Entry 5W6J (X-ray diffraction, 1.78 A resolution); this record covers chains A and P of the 3 polymer chains in the assembly.

# Chain A (and P)
Name: Glucose-1-phosphate adenylyltransferase
Organism: Rhizobium radiobacter
Notes: EC 2.7.7.27; chain P of this document is another copy of the same molecule, construct and numbering; everything in this record applies to it too
UniProt: P39669 (GLGC_RHIRD); residues 2-421 here correspond to UniProt positions 1-420 (UniProt number = residue number - 1)
Sequence (420 residues; numbered 2 to 421; the number before each row is that of its first residue):
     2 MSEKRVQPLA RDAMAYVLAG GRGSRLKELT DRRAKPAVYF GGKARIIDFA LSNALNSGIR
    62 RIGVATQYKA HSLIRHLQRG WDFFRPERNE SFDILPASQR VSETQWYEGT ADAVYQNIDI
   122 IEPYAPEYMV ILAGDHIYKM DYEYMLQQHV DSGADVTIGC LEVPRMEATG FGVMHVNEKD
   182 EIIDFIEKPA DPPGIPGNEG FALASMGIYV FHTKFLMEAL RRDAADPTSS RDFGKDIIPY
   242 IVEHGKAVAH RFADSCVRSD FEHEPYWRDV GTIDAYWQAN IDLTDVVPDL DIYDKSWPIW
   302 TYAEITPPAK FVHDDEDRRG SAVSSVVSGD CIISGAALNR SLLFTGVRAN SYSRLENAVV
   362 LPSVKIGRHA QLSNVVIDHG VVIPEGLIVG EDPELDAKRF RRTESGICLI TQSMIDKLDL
Not modelled in the structure: 2-3, 101-103 (chain P: 2-6, 99-104)
Differences from the reference sequence: conflict L221 (Val220 in P39669)
Swiss-Prot annotation at these positions:
  - binding site (alpha-D-glucose 1-phosphate): Y108, G173, E188, K189, S206
From the paper describing this entry:
  - binding site for sulfate ion: R46
  - conformationally variable residues (loop rearrangement, order/disorder transition): K44, P97 to A98, A226 to D237
  - mutagenesis - K44A: abolished catalytic activity
  - mutagenesis - K44A: decreased catalytic activity on Fru6P
  - mutagenesis - K44A: decreased stability
  - mutagenesis - P97A: abolished catalytic activity on Fru6P
  - mutagenesis - G330D: increased catalytic activity
  - mutagenesis - G330D: increased stability
  - catalytic residues: R26 (citing earlier work)
  - allosteric site: R46 (citing earlier work)

# How chain A and chain P interact
Residue-residue contacts (63):
  K44(A) - I306(P)
  K44(A) - T307(P)  hydrogen bond (side chain-backbone)
  L284(A) - K311(P)  hydrogen bond (backbone-side chain)
  T285(A) - K311(P)
  D286(A) - K311(P)  hydrogen bond (backbone-side chain)
  V287(A) - V313(P)  hydrophobic
  V287(A) - H314(P)
  P289(A) - K311(P)
  I293(A) - P308(P)
  Y294(A) - P308(P)  hydrophobic
  Y294(A) - P309(P)  hydrogen bond (side chain-backbone)
  Y294(A) - K311(P)
  Y294(A) - D331(P)
  Y294(A) - I333(P)  hydrophobic
  K296(A) - D331(P)  salt bridge
  W301(A) - I306(P)  hydrophobic
  T302(A) - I306(P)
  A304(A) - I306(P)  hydrophobic
  I306(A) - W301(P)  hydrophobic
  I306(A) - T302(P)
  I306(A) - A304(P)  hydrophobic
  P308(A) - I293(P)
  P308(A) - Y294(P)  hydrophobic
  P309(A) - Y294(P)  hydrogen bond (backbone-side chain)
  P309(A) - V327(P)  hydrophobic
  P309(A) - V328(P)
  A310(A) - V327(P)
  A310(A) - V328(P)  hydrogen bond (backbone-backbone)
  K311(A) - L284(P)
  K311(A) - T285(P)
  K311(A) - D286(P)  hydrogen bond (side chain-backbone)
  K311(A) - Y294(P)
  K311(A) - S326(P)
  K311(A) - V327(P)
  F312(A) - F312(P)  hydrophobic
  F312(A) - A323(P)
  F312(A) - S325(P)  hydrogen bond (backbone-backbone)
  F312(A) - S326(P)  hydrogen bond (backbone-backbone)
  V313(A) - V287(P)  hydrophobic
  H314(A) - V287(P)
  D315(A) - V324(P)
  G321(A) - A323(P)
  S322(A) - S322(P)
  S322(A) - A323(P)
  S322(A) - V324(P)
  A323(A) - F312(P)
  A323(A) - G321(P)
  A323(A) - S322(P)
  V324(A) - D315(P)
  V324(A) - R320(P)
  S325(A) - F312(P)  hydrogen bond (backbone-backbone)
  S325(A) - D315(P)
  S326(A) - K311(P)
  S326(A) - F312(P)  hydrogen bond (backbone-backbone)
  V327(A) - P309(P)  hydrophobic
  V327(A) - A310(P)
  V328(A) - P309(P)
  V328(A) - A310(P)  hydrogen bond (backbone-backbone)
  V328(A) - F312(P)  hydrophobic
  S329(A) - P309(P)
  D331(A) - Y294(P)
  I333(A) - Y294(P)
  R349(A) - Y294(P)
Interface residues without a listed pair, chain A (38 interface residues in all): G42, T307, R320, C332, N340
Interface residues without a listed pair, chain P (37 interface residues in all): G42, G43, K44, P289, K296, S329, R349

# In short
Chain A and chain P form an interface of 38 and 37 residues respectively, with 12 hydrogen bonds and 1 salt
bridge. Polar pairs include K296(A)-D331(P), K44(A)-T307(P) and L284(A)-K311(P). From the paper: the catalytic
residue R26(A); K44A of chain A abolishes catalytic activity; 3 substitutions were tested in all.
Both chains are Glucose-1-phosphate adenylyltransferase (Rhizobium radiobacter). Entry 5W6J (Agrobacterium
tumefaciens ADP-glucose pyrophosphorylase) was determined by X-ray diffraction (same publication as 5W5R and
5W5T).
